8E2X - chains B and C of the 4 polymer chains in the assembly; structure by electron microscopy, 3.30 A resolution.

== Chain B ==
Name: VP2
From: Human enterovirus 71
Reference sequence: G9I191 (G9I191_HE71); residues 1-254 here correspond to UniProt positions 70-323 (UniProt number = residue number + 69)
Sequence (254 residues; numbered 1 to 254; the number before each row is that of its first residue):
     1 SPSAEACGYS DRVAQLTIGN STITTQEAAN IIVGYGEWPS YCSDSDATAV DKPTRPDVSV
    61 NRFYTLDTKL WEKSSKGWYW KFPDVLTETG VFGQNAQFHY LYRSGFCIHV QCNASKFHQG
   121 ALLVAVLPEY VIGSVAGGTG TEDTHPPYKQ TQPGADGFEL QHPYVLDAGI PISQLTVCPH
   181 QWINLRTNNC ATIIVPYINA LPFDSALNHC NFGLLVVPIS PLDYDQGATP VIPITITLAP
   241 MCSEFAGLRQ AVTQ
Unresolved in the structure: 1-9
Construct notes: conflict S134 (Thr203 in G9I191), T144 (Ser213 in G9I191)

== Chain C ==
Name: VP3
From: Human enterovirus 71
Reference sequence: G9I191 (G9I191_HE71); residues 1-242 here correspond to UniProt positions 324-565 (UniProt number = residue number + 323)
Sequence (242 residues; row label = number of the first residue in the row):
     1 GFPTELKPGT NQFLTTDDGV SAPILPNFHP TPCIHIPGEV RNLLELCQVE TILEVNNVPT
    61 NATSLMERLR FPVSAQAGKG ELCAVFRADP GRSGPWQSTL LGQLCGYYTQ WSGSLEVTFM
   121 FTGSFMATGK MLIAYTPPGG PLPKDRATAM LGTHVIWDFG LQSSVTLVIP WISNTHYRAH
   181 ARDGVFDYYT TGLVSIWYQT NYVVPIGAPN TAYIIALAAA QKNFTMKLCK DASDILQTGT
   241 IQ

== How chain B and chain C interact ==
Contacting residue pairs (73; chain B residue first):
  Y35(B) - G38(C)
  E37(B) - H35(C)  salt bridge
  D46(B) - I34(C)
  D46(B) - H35(C)
  K116(B) - S124(C)
  K116(B) - F125(C)  hydrogen bond (backbone-backbone)
  K116(B) - M126(C)  hydrogen bond (backbone-backbone)
  F117(B) - M126(C)  hydrophobic
  F117(B) - I206(C)
  F117(B) - G207(C)
  F117(B) - A208(C)  hydrophobic
  F117(B) - P209(C)
  H118(B) - S124(C)
  Q119(B) - T122(C)
  Q119(B) - G123(C)
  Q119(B) - S124(C)
  Q119(B) - P209(C)
  Q119(B) - T211(C)  hydrogen bond (side chain-backbone)
  Q119(B) - A212(C)
  G120(B) - T122(C)
  A121(B) - T122(C)
  P163(B) - M66(C)  hydrophobic
  Y164(B) - E54(C)  hydrogen bond
  Y164(B) - L65(C)
  Y164(B) - M66(C)
  I172(B) - I52(C)
  I172(B) - L69(C)  hydrophobic
  S173(B) - T51(C)
  S173(B) - I52(C)  hydrogen bond (backbone-backbone)
  S173(B) - L69(C)
  S173(B) - S98(C)  hydrogen bond (side chain-backbone)
  Q174(B) - T51(C)
  Q174(B) - S98(C)
  Q174(B) - L100(C)
  Q174(B) - Q103(C)
  T176(B) - V49(C)
  T176(B) - E50(C)  hydrogen bond (side chain-backbone)
  T176(B) - T51(C)
  V177(B) - V49(C)  hydrophobic
  V177(B) - L100(C)  hydrophobic
  W182(B) - I52(C)  hydrophobic
  W182(B) - M120(C)  hydrophobic
  W182(B) - I215(C)  hydrophobic
  N184(B) - M120(C)
  N184(B) - F121(C)  hydrogen bond (side chain-backbone)
  N184(B) - T122(C)
  R186(B) - F121(C)
  R186(B) - G123(C)
  R186(B) - S124(C)  hydrogen bond (side chain-backbone)
  R186(B) - F125(C)
  R186(B) - A127(C)
  R186(B) - G160(C)  hydrogen bond (side chain-backbone)
  T187(B) - L161(C)  hydrogen bond (side chain-backbone)
  Y197(B) - P37(C)
  I198(B) - P37(C)  hydrophobic
  N199(B) - I36(C)
  A200(B) - I34(C)
  A200(B) - I36(C)  hydrophobic
  L201(B) - I34(C)
  P202(B) - I34(C)
  V217(B) - M66(C)  hydrophobic
  I219(B) - L69(C)  hydrophobic
  I219(B) - R70(C)
  I219(B) - I215(C)  hydrophobic
  S220(B) - T122(C)  hydrogen bond
  S220(B) - I215(C)
  P221(B) - R70(C)
  P221(B) - Y213(C)  hydrophobic
  D223(B) - P209(C)
  Y224(B) - P209(C)  hydrophobic
  D225(B) - G207(C)
  D225(B) - A208(C)  hydrogen bond (side chain-backbone)
  D225(B) - P209(C)
Interface residues without a listed pair, chain B (39 interface residues in all): K76, L123, G140, T141, P196, P218
Interface residues without a listed pair, chain C (45 interface residues in all): C33, L46, R68, Q97, T99, S163, Y202, P205, L217, Q242

== Summary ==
39 residues of chain B and 45 residues of chain C are in contact, with 13 hydrogen bonds and 1 salt bridge.
Polar contacts include E37(B)-H35(C), Q119(B)-T211(C) and Y164(B)-E54(C).
Here chain B is VP2 and chain C is VP3, both from Human enterovirus 71. Entry 8E2X (Purification of
Enterovirus A71, strain 4643, WT capsid) was determined by electron microscopy, deposited together with 8E2Y,
8E31, 8E38, 8E39, 8E3A, 8E3B and 8E3C.
